1YL7 - chains A and B of the 4 polymer chains in the assembly; structure by X-ray diffraction, 2.34 A resolution.

Chain A (and B):
Name: Dihydrodipicolinate reductase
From: Mycobacterium tuberculosis
Notes: EC 1.3.1.26; chain B of this document is another copy of the same molecule, construct and numbering; everything in this record applies to it too
UniProt: P72024 (DAPB_MYCTU); residue numbers follow UniProt; this construct covers 2-245
Amino-acid sequence (245 residues; row label = number of the first residue in the row):
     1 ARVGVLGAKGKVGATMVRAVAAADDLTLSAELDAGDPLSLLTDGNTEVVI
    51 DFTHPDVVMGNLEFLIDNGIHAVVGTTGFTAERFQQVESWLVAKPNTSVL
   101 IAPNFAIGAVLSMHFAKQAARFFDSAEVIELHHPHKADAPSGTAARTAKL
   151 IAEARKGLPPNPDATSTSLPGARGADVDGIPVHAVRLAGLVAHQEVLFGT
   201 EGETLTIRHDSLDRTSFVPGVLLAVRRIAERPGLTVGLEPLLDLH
Construct notes: cloning artifact (1)
Ion coordination: Mg2+: V20, A21, A23, L26
Residues lining bound ligands: NADH (NAI; 1,4-dihydronicotinamide adenine dinucleotide): L6, G7, K9, G10, K11, V12, G13, L32, D33, A34, F52, T53, P55, V57, N61, G75, T76, T77, A102, P103, N104, F105, F217

Interface between chain A and chain B:
Contacting residue pairs - 65 pairs, chain A then chain B:
  A106(A) - E203(B)
  I107(A) - F122(B)  hydrophobic
  I107(A) - E203(B)
  G108(A) - F123(B)
  G108(A) - E203(B)  hydrogen bond (backbone-side chain)
  G108(A) - L205(B)
  A109(A) - E203(B)
  L111(A) - A119(B)  hydrophobic
  L111(A) - F123(B)  hydrophobic
  S112(A) - L205(B)
  F115(A) - F115(B)
  F115(A) - Q118(B)
  F115(A) - L205(B)  hydrophobic
  Q118(A) - H114(B)
  Q118(A) - F115(B)
  Q118(A) - Q118(B)  hydrogen bond
  Q118(A) - L244(B)
  Q118(A) - H245(B)
  F122(A) - I107(B)  hydrophobic
  F122(A) - L242(B)
  F123(A) - G108(B)
  F123(A) - L111(B)  hydrophobic
  E201(A) - T215(B)
  G202(A) - S211(B)
  G202(A) - L212(B)  hydrogen bond (backbone-backbone)
  G202(A) - D213(B)
  G202(A) - T215(B)
  G202(A) - S216(B)
  E203(A) - A106(B)
  E203(A) - I107(B)
  E203(A) - G108(B)  hydrogen bond (side chain-backbone)
  E203(A) - A109(B)
  E203(A) - H209(B)  salt bridge
  E203(A) - D210(B)
  E203(A) - L212(B)
  T204(A) - R208(B)
  T204(A) - H209(B)
  T204(A) - D210(B)  hydrogen bond (backbone-backbone)
  L205(A) - G108(B)
  L205(A) - S112(B)
  L205(A) - I207(B)  hydrophobic
  L205(A) - R208(B)
  T206(A) - T206(B)
  T206(A) - I207(B)
  T206(A) - R208(B)  hydrogen bond (backbone-backbone)
  I207(A) - T206(B)
  R208(A) - L205(B)
  R208(A) - T206(B)  hydrogen bond (backbone-backbone)
  H209(A) - E203(B)  salt bridge
  H209(A) - T204(B)
  D210(A) - E203(B)
  D210(A) - T204(B)  hydrogen bond (backbone-backbone)
  S211(A) - G202(B)
  L212(A) - G202(B)  hydrogen bond (backbone-backbone)
  D213(A) - E201(B)
  D213(A) - G202(B)  hydrogen bond (backbone-backbone)
  T215(A) - E201(B)  hydrogen bond (side chain-backbone)
  T215(A) - G202(B)  hydrogen bond (side chain-backbone)
  S216(A) - G202(B)
  S216(A) - E203(B)
  L242(A) - R121(B)  hydrogen bond (backbone-side chain)
  L242(A) - F122(B)
  D243(A) - R121(B)  hydrogen bond (backbone-side chain)
  L244(A) - Q118(B)  hydrogen bond (backbone-side chain)
  L244(A) - R121(B)
Interface residues without a listed pair, chain A (31 interface residues in all): H114, A119, P219
Interface residues without a listed pair, chain B (32 interface residues in all): T200

In short:
The interface between chain A and chain B involves 31 residues on one side and 32 on the other, with 15
hydrogen bonds and 2 salt bridges. Polar contacts include E203(A)-H209(B), G108(A)-E203(B) and
Q118(A)-Q118(B). Bound to chain A: NADH.
Chain A and chain B are both Dihydrodipicolinate reductase (Mycobacterium tuberculosis); the structure, the
crystal structure of Mycobacterium tuberculosis dihydrodipicolinate reductase (Rv2773c) in complex with NADH
(crystal form C), was determined by X-ray diffraction together with 1YL5 and 1YL6 from the same study.
